Entry 7YJS (X-ray diffraction, 2.50 A resolution); this record covers chain A.

Chain A:
Name: Probable phosphatidylethanolamine transferase Mcr-1
Source organism: Escherichia coli
Notes: EC 2.7.-.-
UniProt: A0A0R6L508 (MCR1_ECOLX); residue numbers follow UniProt; this construct covers 219-541
Sequence (336 residues; row label = number of the first residue in the row):
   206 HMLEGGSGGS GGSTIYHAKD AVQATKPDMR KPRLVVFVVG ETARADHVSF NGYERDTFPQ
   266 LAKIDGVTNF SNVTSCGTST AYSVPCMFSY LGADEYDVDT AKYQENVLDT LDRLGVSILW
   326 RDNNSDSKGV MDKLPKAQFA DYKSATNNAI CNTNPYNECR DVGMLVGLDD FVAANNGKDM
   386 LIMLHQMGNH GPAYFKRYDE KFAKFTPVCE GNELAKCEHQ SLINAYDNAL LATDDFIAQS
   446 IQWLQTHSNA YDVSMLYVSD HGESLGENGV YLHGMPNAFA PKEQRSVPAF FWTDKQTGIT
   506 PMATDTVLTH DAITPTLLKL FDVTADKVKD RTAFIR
Unresolved in the structure: 206-218
Sequence notes: expression tag (206-218)
Modified positions: Thr285 (phosphothreonine; TPO)
Curated features (UniProtKB/Swiss-Prot):
  - binding site (Zn(2+)): Glu246, Thr285, Asp465, His466
  - modified residue: Thr285 (Phosphothreonine)
Cystine bridges: Cys281-Cys291, Cys356-Cys364, Cys414-Cys422
Metal / ion sites: gold ion: Glu246, Thr285, Asp465, His466

Overview:
Glu246, Thr285, Asp465 and His466 form the gold ion site. Curated annotation (UniProt) lists 4 Zn2+-binding
residues.
Chain A is Probable phosphatidylethanolamine transferase Mcr-1 (Escherichia coli); the structure, Crystal
structure of MCR-1-S treated by sodium aurothiosulfate, was determined by X-ray diffraction (same publication
as 7YJP, 7YJQ, 7YJR and 7YJT).
